7CTZ - chains A and B; structure by X-ray diffraction, 2.65 A resolution.

== Chain A (and B) ==
Protein: Bifunctional dihydrofolate reductase-thymidylate synthase
Source organism: Plasmodium falciparum
Notes: fragment: fragment 148; chain B of this document is another copy of the same molecule, construct and numbering; everything in this record applies to it too
UniProt: A7UD81 (A7UD81_PLAFA); residues 1-608 here = UniProt positions 1-608
Amino-acid sequence (608 residues; numbered 1 to 608; the number before each row is that of its first residue):
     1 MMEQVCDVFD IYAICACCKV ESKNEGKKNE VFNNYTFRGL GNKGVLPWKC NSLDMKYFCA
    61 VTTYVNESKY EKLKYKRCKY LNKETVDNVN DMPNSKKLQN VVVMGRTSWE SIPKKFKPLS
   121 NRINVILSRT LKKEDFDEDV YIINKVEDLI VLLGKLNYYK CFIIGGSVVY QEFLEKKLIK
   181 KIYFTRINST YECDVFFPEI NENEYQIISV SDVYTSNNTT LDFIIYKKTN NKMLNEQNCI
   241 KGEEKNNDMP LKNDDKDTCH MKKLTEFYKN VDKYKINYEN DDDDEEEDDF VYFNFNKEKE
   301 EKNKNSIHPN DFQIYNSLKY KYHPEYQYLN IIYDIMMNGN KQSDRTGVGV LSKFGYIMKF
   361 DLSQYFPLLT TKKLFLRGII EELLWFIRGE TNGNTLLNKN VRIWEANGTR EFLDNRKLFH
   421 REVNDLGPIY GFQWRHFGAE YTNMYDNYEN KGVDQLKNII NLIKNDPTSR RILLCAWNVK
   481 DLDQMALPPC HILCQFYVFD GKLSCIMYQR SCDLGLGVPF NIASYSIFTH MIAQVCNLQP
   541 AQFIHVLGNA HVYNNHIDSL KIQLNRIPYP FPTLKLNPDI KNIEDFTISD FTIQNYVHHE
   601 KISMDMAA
Not modelled in the structure: 1, 22-28, 85-95, 230-282, 607-608 (chain B: 1-3, 22-28, 84-96, 232-282, 607-608)
Small-molecule neighbours:
  - GF6 (1-[3-(trifluoromethyl)phenyl]urea): Ile14, Cys15, Ala16, Leu46, Asp54, Met55, Phe58, Ser108, Ile112, Ile164, Tyr170, Thr185
  - NADPH (NDP; NADPH dihydro-nicotinamide-adenine-dinucleotide phosphate): Cys15, Ala16, Leu40, Gly41, Asn42, Gly44, Val45, Leu46, Trp48, Gly105, Arg106, Thr107, Ser108, Ser111, Leu127, Ser128, Arg129, Thr130, Asn144, Lys145, Val146, Ile164, Gly165, Gly166, Ser167, Val168, Val169, Tyr170, Glu172, Val195
  - 2'-deoxyuridine 5'-monophosphate (UMP): Arg345, Leu487, Cys490, His491, Gln509, Arg510, Ser511, Cys512, Asp513, Gly517, Val518, Asn521, His551, Tyr553
What the authors report for this chain:
  - binding site for GF6: Cys15, Asp54, Phe58, Ser108, Ile164, Thr185
  - catalytic residues: Asp54 (citing earlier work)

== Interface between chain A and chain B ==
Residue-residue contacts - 165 pairs, chain A then chain B:
  Tyr12(A) with Glu285(B), hydrogen bond
  Leu53(A) with Phe295(B); Asn296(B)
  Lys56(A) with Phe295(B); Asn296(B)
  Tyr57(A) with Phe293(B); Phe295(B), hydrophobic
  Ala60(A) with Phe295(B), hydrophobic
  Val61(A) with Tyr292(B), hydrophobic
  Tyr64(A) with Asp288(B); Tyr292(B), hydrophobic
  Lys69(A) with Asp284(B); Glu287(B), salt bridge; Asp288(B), salt bridge
  Tyr159(A) with Asp288(B), hydrogen bond
  Lys160(A) with Glu285(B), salt bridge; Asp288(B), salt bridge; Tyr292(B)
  Lys180(A) with Glu285(B), salt bridge
  Lys181(A) with Glu285(B), salt bridge; Glu286(B), salt bridge; Asp289(B), salt bridge
  Tyr183(A) with Asp289(B), hydrogen bond; Tyr292(B), hydrophobic
  Ser209(A) with Phe293(B)
  Val210(A) with Phe293(B)
  Ser211(A) with Phe293(B)
  Tyr214(A) with Asn296(B)
  Phe223(A) with Phe293(B); Phe295(B), hydrophobic
  Ile225(A) with Asp289(B); Phe293(B), hydrophobic
  Lys227(A) with Glu286(B), salt bridge
  Asp284(A) with Lys69(B), hydrogen bond (backbone-side chain)
  Glu285(A) with Tyr12(B), hydrogen bond; Lys180(B); Lys181(B), salt bridge
  Glu286(A) with Lys181(B), salt bridge; Ile208(B); Tyr320(B)
  Glu287(A) with Tyr320(B)
  Asp288(A) with Tyr64(B), hydrogen bond; Lys69(B), salt bridge; Tyr159(B), hydrogen bond; Lys160(B), salt bridge
  Asp289(A) with Lys181(B), salt bridge; Tyr183(B), hydrogen bond; Ile208(B); Ile225(B); Tyr320(B)
  Phe290(A) with Tyr320(B); Tyr322(B)
  Val291(A) with Tyr64(B), hydrophobic
  Tyr292(A) with Tyr57(B); Val61(B); Tyr64(B), hydrophobic; Lys160(B), hydrogen bond; Phe162(B); Tyr183(B)
  Phe293(A) with Tyr57(B); Ser209(B); Val210(B); Ser211(B); Phe223(B); Ile225(B), hydrophobic; Tyr322(B), hydrophobic
  Phe295(A) with Leu53(B); Tyr57(B), hydrophobic; Phe223(B), hydrophobic
  Asn296(A) with Lys56(B); Tyr214(B)
  Lys304(A) with Phe499(B)
  Tyr320(A) with Glu286(B), hydrogen bond (side chain-backbone); Phe290(B)
  Tyr322(A) with Phe290(B)
  Asn340(A) with Tyr497(B), hydrogen bond; Phe499(B)
  Lys341(A) with Phe499(B)
  Gln342(A) with Tyr497(B); Val498(B), hydrogen bond (side chain-backbone); Phe499(B)
  Ser343(A) with Thr468(B)
  Asp344(A) with Arg470(B), salt bridge
  Arg345(A) with Arg471(B)
  Ser352(A) with Tyr497(B), hydrogen bond
  Lys353(A) with Tyr497(B)
  Phe354(A) with Lys359(B); Gln495(B); Phe496(B); Tyr497(B), hydrophobic; Ser504(B); Cys505(B); Ile506(B), hydrophobic; Ile544(B)
  Gly355(A) with Lys359(B), hydrogen bond (backbone-side chain); Ile506(B)
  Ile357(A) with Ile357(B), hydrophobic
  Lys359(A) with Phe354(B), hydrogen bond (side chain-backbone); Gly355(B), hydrogen bond (side chain-backbone)
  Arg416(A) with Arg471(B)
  Phe437(A) with Asn478(B); Val479(B), hydrophobic; Lys480(B)
  Gly438(A) with Lys480(B)
  Gln455(A) with Val479(B)
  Thr468(A) with Ser343(B)
  Arg470(A) with Asp344(B), salt bridge; Arg510(B), hydrogen bond (backbone-side chain); Ser511(B), hydrogen bond; Asn549(B); His551(B); Tyr553(B), hydrogen bond
  Arg471(A) with Arg345(B); Leu487(B); Pro488(B); Arg510(B)
  Leu473(A) with Trp477(B), hydrophobic; Ile492(B), hydrophobic; Arg510(B)
  Cys475(A) with Trp477(B)
  Trp477(A) with Leu473(B), hydrophobic; Cys475(B)
  Asn478(A) with Phe437(B)
  Val479(A) with Phe437(B), hydrophobic; Val453(B), hydrophobic; Gln455(B)
  Lys480(A) with Phe437(B); Gly438(B)
  Pro488(A) with Arg471(B)
  Ile492(A) with Leu473(B), hydrophobic; Leu493(B), hydrophobic
  Leu493(A) with Ile492(B), hydrophobic; Leu493(B), hydrophobic
  Gln495(A) with Phe354(B); Tyr508(B), hydrogen bond; Arg510(B), hydrogen bond (side chain-backbone); Gly548(B)
  Tyr497(A) with Asn340(B), hydrogen bond; Gln342(B); Ser352(B), hydrogen bond; Phe354(B), hydrophobic; Asn549(B)
  Val498(A) with Gln342(B), hydrogen bond (backbone-side chain)
  Phe499(A) with Asn340(B); Lys341(B); Gln342(B)
  Ser504(A) with Phe354(B)
  Cys505(A) with Phe354(B)
  Ile506(A) with Phe354(B), hydrophobic; Tyr508(B); Gly548(B)
  Tyr508(A) with Gln495(B), hydrogen bond; Ile506(B)
  Arg510(A) with Arg470(B), hydrogen bond (side chain-backbone); Arg471(B); Gln495(B), hydrogen bond (backbone-side chain)
  Ser511(A) with Arg470(B), hydrogen bond
  Ile544(A) with Phe354(B)
  Val546(A) with Val546(B), hydrophobic
  Gly548(A) with Gln495(B); Ile506(B)
  Asn549(A) with Arg470(B); Tyr497(B)
  His551(A) with Arg470(B)
  Tyr553(A) with Arg470(B), hydrogen bond
Also at the interface, not in a pair above, chain A (87 interface residues in all): Phe162, Ile208, Asn294, Lys319, Val350, Val453, Phe496, Leu547
Also at the interface, not in a pair above, chain B (89 interface residues in all): Asp10, Ala60, Asn66, Lys227, Val291, Asn294, Lys319, Val350, Lys353, Arg416, Leu547

== In short ==
87 residues of chain A face 89 of chain B across their interface; the contacts include 29 hydrogen bonds and
16 salt bridges. Polar contacts include Lys69(A)-Glu287(B), Lys69(A)-Asp288(B) and Lys160(A)-Glu285(B). From
the paper: the catalytic residue Asp54(A); a binding site for GF6 at Cys15(A), Asp54(A) and Phe58(A) among
others.
Both chains are Bifunctional dihydrofolate reductase-thymidylate synthase (Plasmodium falciparum). Entry 7CTZ
(Wild-type plasmodium falciparum dihydrofolate reductase-thymidylate synthase (PfDHFR-TS) complexed with
fragment 148, NADPH, and dUMP) was determined by X-ray diffraction (same publication as 7CTW and 7CTY).
